4ER8 - chains A and B; structure by X-ray diffraction, 2.60 A resolution.

[Chain A]
Name: TnpArep for protein
Source organism: Escherichia coli
UniProt: Q47152 (YAFM_ECOLI); residue numbers follow UniProt; this construct covers 1-165
Chain sequence (165 residues; numbered 1 to 165; the number before each row is that of its first residue):
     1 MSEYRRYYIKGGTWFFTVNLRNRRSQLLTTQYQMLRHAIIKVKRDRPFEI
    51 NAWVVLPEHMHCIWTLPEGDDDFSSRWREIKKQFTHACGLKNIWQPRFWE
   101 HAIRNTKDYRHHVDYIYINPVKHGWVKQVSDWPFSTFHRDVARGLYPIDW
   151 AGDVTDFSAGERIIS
Ion coordination: Ni2+: His59, His61, Asn119, His123, Glu161
Reported in the primary citation:
  - binding site for the 32-nt DNA strand (chain B): Arg21, Arg46, Arg78, Lys81, Lys82, Gln83, Thr85, His86, Gln95, Arg97, Trp99
  - catalytic residues: His59, His61, Tyr115, His123
  - Ni2+ coordination: His59, His61, Asn119, His123, Glu161
  - specificity-determining residues: Arg78, Lys82, Arg97

[Chain B]
Molecule: 32-nt DNA strand
Sequence (32 nucleotides; row label = number of the first residue in the row):
     1 GTAGGACGGATAAGGCGTTTACGCCGCATCCG

[Interface between chain A and chain B]
Pairs across the interface (65; chain A residue first):
  Met1(A) - DG4(B)  phosphate contact
  Met1(A) - DA6(B)  base contact
  Ser2(A) - DA3(B)  phosphate contact
  Ser2(A) - DG4(B)  hydrogen bond to the phosphate
  Ser2(A) - DA6(B)  hydrogen bond to the base
  Glu3(A) - DA3(B)  hydrogen bond to the phosphate
  Tyr4(A) - DT2(B)  sugar contact
  Tyr4(A) - DA3(B)  hydrogen bond to the phosphate
  Arg5(A) - DG1(B)  hydrogen bond to the base
  Arg5(A) - DG32(B)  phosphate contact
  Arg6(A) - DC31(B)  salt bridge to the phosphate
  Arg6(A) - DG32(B)  hydrogen bond to the phosphate
  Tyr7(A) - DG1(B)  base contact
  Tyr8(A) - DC31(B)  sugar contact
  Tyr8(A) - DG32(B)  phosphate contact
  Thr17(A) - DA3(B)  hydrogen bond to the base
  Asn19(A) - DA3(B)  hydrogen bond to the base
  Asn19(A) - DG4(B)  hydrogen bond to the base
  Arg21(A) - DG5(B)  salt bridge to the phosphate
  Lys41(A) - DG14(B)  salt bridge to the phosphate
  Arg46(A) - DA12(B)  salt bridge to the phosphate
  Ser74(A) - DC30(B)  hydrogen bond to the phosphate
  Ser74(A) - DC31(B)  hydrogen bond to the phosphate
  Arg78(A) - DT11(B)  base contact
  Arg78(A) - DT29(B)  hydrogen bond to the base
  Arg78(A) - DC30(B)  sugar contact
  Glu79(A) - DA12(B)  sugar contact
  Glu79(A) - DA13(B)  sugar contact
  Lys81(A) - DT29(B)  phosphate contact
  Lys81(A) - DC30(B)  salt bridge to the phosphate
  Lys82(A) - DA13(B)  sugar contact
  Lys82(A) - DC27(B)  hydrogen bond to the base
  Lys82(A) - DA28(B)  sugar contact
  Lys82(A) - DT29(B)  phosphate contact
  Gln83(A) - DA13(B)  phosphate contact
  Gln83(A) - DG14(B)  hydrogen bond to the phosphate
  Thr85(A) - DA28(B)  phosphate contact
  Thr85(A) - DT29(B)  hydrogen bond to the phosphate
  His86(A) - DG14(B)  sugar contact
  His86(A) - DG15(B)  salt bridge to the phosphate
  Asn92(A) - DG5(B)  base contact
  Trp94(A) - DT29(B)  phosphate contact
  Gln95(A) - DA3(B)  hydrogen bond to the base
  Gln95(A) - DG4(B)  hydrogen bond to the base
  Pro96(A) - DA3(B)  base contact
  Pro96(A) - DG5(B)  sugar contact
  Pro96(A) - DC30(B)  phosphate contact
  Arg97(A) - DC30(B)  hydrogen bond to the phosphate
  Arg97(A) - DC31(B)  salt bridge to the phosphate
  Arg97(A) - DG32(B)  hydrogen bond to the base
  Phe98(A) - DA3(B)  base contact
  Phe98(A) - DC30(B)  phosphate contact
  Phe98(A) - DC31(B)  phosphate contact
  Trp99(A) - DT2(B)  base contact
  Trp99(A) - DA3(B)  base contact
  Glu100(A) - DG1(B)  hydrogen bond to the base
  Glu100(A) - DT2(B)  hydrogen bond to the base
  His101(A) - DG1(B)  hydrogen bond to the base
  His101(A) - DT2(B)  hydrogen bond to the base
  Ala102(A) - DG1(B)  hydrogen bond to the base
  Gly160(A) - DA3(B)  hydrogen bond to the base
  Gly160(A) - DG4(B)  hydrogen bond to the base
  Glu161(A) - DG4(B)  hydrogen bond to the base
  Arg162(A) - DG4(B)  base contact
  Ile163(A) - DG4(B)  base contact
Other interface residues (no listed pair), chain A (36 interface residues in all): Phe73

[In short]
36 residues of chain A and 17 residues of chain B are in contact; the contacts include 27 hydrogen bonds and 7
salt bridges. Polar pairs include Ser2(A)-DA6(B), Arg5(A)-DG1(B) and Thr17(A)-DA3(B). The paper reports
catalytic residues His59(A), His61(A) and Tyr115(A) among others; a binding site for the 32-nt DNA strand
(chain B) at Arg21(A), Arg46(A) and Arg78(A) among others.
Chain A is TnpArep for protein (Escherichia coli) and chain B is a 32-nt DNA strand; the structure, Structure
of the REP associates tyrosine transposase bound to a REP hairpin, was determined by X-ray diffraction.
